PDB entry 5CO9 | X-ray diffraction, 1.92 A resolution | chains A and B of the 4 polymer chains in the assembly

== Chain A ==
Protein: Insulin
From: Homo sapiens
UniProt: P01308 (INS_HUMAN); residues 1-21 here correspond to UniProt positions 90-110 (UniProt number = residue number + 89)
Chain sequence (21 residues; row label = number of the first residue in the row):
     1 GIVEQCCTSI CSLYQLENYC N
Disulfides: C6-C11

== Chain B ==
Protein: Insulin
From: Homo sapiens
UniProt: P01308 (INS_HUMAN); residues 1-30 here correspond to UniProt positions 25-54 (UniProt number = residue number + 24)
Chain sequence (30 residues; row label = number of the first residue in the row):
     1 FVNQHLCGSH LVEALYLVCG ERGFFYTPKT
Bound ions: Zn2+ near H10 (its only coordinating residue here)

== Chain A / chain B interface ==
Disulfides between the chains: C7(A)-C7(B), C20(A)-C19(B)
Residue-residue contacts (40):
  G1(A) - T30(B)  hydrogen bond (backbone-backbone)
  I2(A) - L11(B)  hydrophobic
  I2(A) - L15(B)  hydrophobic
  V3(A) - P28(B)  hydrophobic
  E4(A) - P28(B)
  E4(A) - T30(B)
  C6(A) - Q4(B)
  C6(A) - H5(B)
  C6(A) - L6(B)  hydrogen bond (backbone-backbone)
  C6(A) - L11(B)  hydrophobic
  C7(A) - H5(B)  hydrogen bond (backbone-side chain)
  C7(A) - L6(B)
  C7(A) - C7(B)  disulfide
  T8(A) - H5(B)
  S9(A) - H5(B)  hydrogen bond (backbone-side chain)
  I10(A) - N3(B)
  I10(A) - Q4(B)
  I10(A) - H5(B)
  C11(A) - N3(B)
  C11(A) - Q4(B)
  S12(A) - V2(B)
  S12(A) - N3(B)
  L13(A) - F1(B)  hydrophobic
  L13(A) - V18(B)  hydrophobic
  Y14(A) - F1(B)
  L16(A) - L11(B)  hydrophobic
  L16(A) - A14(B)  hydrophobic
  L16(A) - L15(B)
  E17(A) - V18(B)
  E17(A) - R22(B)  salt bridge
  Y19(A) - L15(B)  hydrophobic
  Y19(A) - F24(B)
  Y19(A) - F25(B)  hydrogen bond (backbone-backbone)
  C20(A) - C19(B)  disulfide
  C20(A) - R22(B)
  C20(A) - G23(B)
  N21(A) - R22(B)  hydrogen bond (backbone-side chain)
  N21(A) - G23(B)  hydrogen bond (backbone-backbone)
  N21(A) - F24(B)
  N21(A) - F25(B)
Also at the interface, not in a pair above, chain A (19 interface residues in all): N18
Also at the interface, not in a pair above, chain B (20 interface residues in all): Y26, T27

== In short ==
19 residues of chain A face 20 of chain B across their interface, with 2 disulfide bonds, 7 hydrogen bonds and
1 salt bridge. Polar pairs include E17(A)-R22(B), C7(A)-H5(B) and S9(A)-H5(B).
Chain A is Insulin and chain B is Insulin, both from Homo sapiens; the structure, Crystal structure of human
zinc insulin at pH 6.5, was determined by X-ray diffraction.
